PDB entry 1ML5 | electron microscopy, 14.00 A resolution (very low resolution: no residue pairs are listed; an interface is given only as per-side residue counts) | chains A and G of the 45 polymer chains in the assembly

[Chain A]
Molecule: 30S 16S ribosomal RNA
Organism: Escherichia coli
Sequence (1522 nucleotides; row label = number of the first residue in the row; note: 42 numbers in that range are skipped by the numbering (no residue carries them; nothing is unmodelled there); a row labelled like 186A-186F holds insertion residues (186A, then the next letters in order); numbering starts at 0):
     0 UUUGUUGGAG AGUUUGAUCC UGGCUCAGGG UGAACGCUGG CGGCGUGCCU AAGACAUGCA
    60 AGUCGUGCGG
    73 GCCGCGGGGU
    84 UUUACUCCGU
    95 GGU
    99 C
   101 AGCGGCGGAC GGGUGAGUAA CGCGUGGGU
  129A G
   130 ACCUACCCGG AAGAGGGGGA CAACCCGGGG AAACUCGGGC UAAUCCCCCA UGUGGAC
186A-186F CCGCCC
   187 CUUG
191A-191F GGGUGU
   191 GUCCAAAGGG C
   208 UUU
   216 GCCCGCUUCC GGAUGGGCCC GCGUCCCAUC AGCUAGUUGG UGGGGUAAUG GCCCACCAAG
   276 GCGACGACGG GUAGCCGGUC UGAGAGGAUG GCCGGCCACA GGGGCACUGA GACACGGGCC
   336 CCACUCCUAC GGGAGGCAGC AGUUAGGAAU CUUCCGCAAU GGGCGCAAGC CUGACGGAGC
   396 GACGCCGCUU GGAGGAAGAA GCCCUUCGGG GUGUAAACUC CUGAA
   442 CCCGGGACGA AACCCCC
   464 GACGA
   474 GGGGACUGAC GGUACCGGGG UAAUA
   500 GCGCCGGCCA ACUCCGUGCC AGCAGCCGCG GUAAUACGGA GGGCGCGAGC GUUACCCGGA
   560 UUCACUGGGC GUAAAGGGCG UGUAGGCGGC CUGGGGCGUC CCAUGUGAAA GACCACGGCU
   620 CAACCGUGGG GGAGCGUGGG AUACGCUCAG GCUAGACGGU GGGAGAGGGU GGUGGAAUUC
   680 CCGGAGUAGC GGUGAAAUGC GCAGAUACCG GGAGGAACGC CGAUGGCGAA GGCAGCCACC
   740 UGGUCCACCC GUGACGCUGA GGCGCGAAAG CGUGGGGAGC AAACCGGAUU AGAUACCCGG
   800 GUAGUCCACG CCCUAAACGA UGCGCGCUAG GUCUCUGGG
   841 UCU
   848 CCUGGGGGCC GAAGCUAACG CGUUAAGCGC GCCGCCUGGG GAGUACGGCC GCAAGGCUGA
   908 AACUCAAAGG AAUUGACGGG GGCCCGCACA AGCGGUGGAG CAUGUGGUUU AAUUCGAAGC
   968 AACGCGAAGA ACCUUACCAG GCCUUGACAU G
  998A C
   999 UAGGGAACCC GGGUGAAAGC CUGGGGUGCC
1028A-1028B CC
  1029 GCGA
1032A-1032B GG
  1033 GGAGCCCUAG CACAGGUGCU GCAUGGCCGU CGUCAGCUCG UGCCGUGAGG UGUUGGGUUA
  1093 AGUCCCGCAA CGAGCGCAAC CCCCGCCGUU AGUUGCCAGC GGUUCGGCCG GGCACUCUAA
  1153 CGGGACUGCC CGCGA
  1169 AAGCGGGAGG AAGGAGGGGA CGACGUCUGG UCAGCAUGGC CCUUACGGCC UGGGCGACAC
  1229 ACGUGCUACA AUGCCCACUA CAAAGCGAUG CCACCCGGCA ACGGGGAGCU AAUCGCAAAA
  1289 AGGUGGGCCC AGUUCGGAUU GGGGUCUGCA ACCCGACCCC AUGAAGCCGG AAUCGCUAGU
  1349 AAUCGCGGAU CAGC
 1362A C
  1363 AUGCCGCGGU GAAUACGUUC CCGGGCCUUG UACACACCGC CCGUCACGCC AUGGGAGCGG
  1423 GCUCUACCCG AAGUCGCCGG G
  1446 AGCCUACGGG
  1459 CAGGCGCCGA GGGUAGGGCC CGUGACUGGG GCGAAGUCGU AACAAGGUAG CUGUACCGGA
  1519 AGGUGCGGCU GGAUCACCUC CUUUCU
Disordered / not traced: 0, 1543-1544

[Chain G]
Name: 30S ribosomal protein S4
Organism: Escherichia coli
Chain sequence (209 residues; row label = number of the first residue in the row):
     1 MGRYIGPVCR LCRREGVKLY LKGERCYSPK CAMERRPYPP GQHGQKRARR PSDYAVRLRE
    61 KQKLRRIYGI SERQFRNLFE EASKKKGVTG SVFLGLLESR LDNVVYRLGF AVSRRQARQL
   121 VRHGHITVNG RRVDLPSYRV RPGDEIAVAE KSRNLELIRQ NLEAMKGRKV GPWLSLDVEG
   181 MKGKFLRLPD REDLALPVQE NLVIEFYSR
Disordered / not traced: 1

[Interface between chain A and chain G]
At this resolution (14 A) residue pairs are not listed: 6 residues of chain A and 7 of chain G lie at the interface.

[In short]
Chain A and chain G form an interface of 6 and 7 residues respectively.
Chain A is 30S 16S ribosomal RNA and chain G is 30S ribosomal protein S4, both from Escherichia coli; the
structure, Structure of the E. coli ribosomal termination complex with release factor 2, was determined by
electron microscopy.
